PDB entry 7M4E | X-ray diffraction, 1.90 A resolution | chains A and P of the 4 polymer chains in the assembly

[Chain A]
Protein: DNA polymerase lambda
Organism: Homo sapiens
Notes: EC 2.7.7.7, 4.2.99.-; engineered mutation(s): C543A
Reference sequence: Q9UGP5 (DPOLL_HUMAN); numbering as in UniProt; present here: 242-464, 470-575
Amino-acid sequence (329 residues; numbered 242 to 575; 5 numbers in that range are skipped by the numbering (no residue carries them; nothing is unmodelled there); the number before each row is that of its first residue):
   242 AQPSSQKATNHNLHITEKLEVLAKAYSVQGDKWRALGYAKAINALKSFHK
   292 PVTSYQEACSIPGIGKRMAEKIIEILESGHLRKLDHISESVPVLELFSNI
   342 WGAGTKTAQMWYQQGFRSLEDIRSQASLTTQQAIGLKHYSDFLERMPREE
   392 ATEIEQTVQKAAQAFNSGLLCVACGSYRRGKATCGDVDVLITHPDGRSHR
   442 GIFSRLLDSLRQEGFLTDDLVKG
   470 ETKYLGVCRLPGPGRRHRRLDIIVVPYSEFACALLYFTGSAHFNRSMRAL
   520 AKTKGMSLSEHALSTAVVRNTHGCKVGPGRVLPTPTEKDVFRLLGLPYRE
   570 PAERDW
Not modelled in the structure: 242-250, 537-546
Differences from the reference sequence: conflict Lys-463 (Ser in Q9UGP5), Gly-464 (Gln in Q9UGP5), Thr-471 (Gln in Q9UGP5)
Bound ions: Na+ site 1: Cys-300, Ile-302, Ile-305 (shared with 1 residue of chain D); Na+ site 2: Ser-339, Ile-341, Ala-344 (shared with DA5(P) of chain P); Mg2+ site 1: Asp-427, Asp-429, Asp-490 (together with 2'-deoxycytidine-5'-triphosphate) (shared with DC6(P), DC7(P) of chain P); Mg2+ site 2: Asp-427, Asp-429 (together with 2'-deoxycytidine-5'-triphosphate, pyrophosphate) (shared with DC7(P) of chain P)
Ligand contacts: 2'-deoxycytidine-5'-triphosphate / pyrophosphate: Arg-386, Gly-416, Ser-417, Arg-420, Cys-425, Gly-426, Asp-427, Asp-429, Tyr-505, Phe-506, Thr-507, Gly-508, Ser-509, Ala-510, Asn-513, Arg-517

[Chain P]
Molecule: 7-nt DNA strand
Sequence (7 nucleotides; numbered 1 to 7; the number before each row is that of its first residue):
     1 CAGTACC
Bound ions: Na+: DA5 (shared with Ser-339(A), Ile-341(A), Ala-344(A) of chain A); Mg2+ site 1: DC6, DC7 (together with 2'-deoxycytidine-5'-triphosphate) (shared with Asp-427(A), Asp-429(A), Asp-490(A) of chain A); Mg2+ site 2: DC7 (together with 2'-deoxycytidine-5'-triphosphate, pyrophosphate) (shared with Asp-427(A), Asp-429(A) of chain A)

[Chain A / chain P interface]
Pairs across the interface (27):
  Ile-341(A) / DA5(P)  phosphate contact
  Trp-342(A) / DA5(P)  hydrogen bond to the phosphate
  Trp-342(A) / DC6(P)  hydrogen bond to the phosphate
  Gly-343(A) / DT4(P)  phosphate contact
  Gly-343(A) / DA5(P)  hydrogen bond to the phosphate
  Ala-344(A) / DT4(P)  phosphate contact
  Ala-344(A) / DA5(P)  phosphate contact
  Gly-345(A) / DT4(P)  hydrogen bond to the phosphate
  Thr-346(A) / DT4(P)  hydrogen bond to the phosphate
  Lys-347(A) / DG3(P)  phosphate contact
  Lys-347(A) / DT4(P)  hydrogen bond to the phosphate
  Thr-348(A) / DG3(P)  phosphate contact
  Thr-348(A) / DT4(P)  hydrogen bond to the phosphate
  Arg-420(A) / DC7(P)  hydrogen bond to the phosphate
  Asp-427(A) / DC7(P)  phosphate contact
  Asp-429(A) / DC6(P)  phosphate contact
  Asp-429(A) / DC7(P)  phosphate contact
  Arg-488(A) / DC6(P)  salt bridge to the phosphate
  Asp-490(A) / DC6(P)  phosphate contact
  Tyr-505(A) / DC6(P)  hydrogen bond to the base
  Tyr-505(A) / DC7(P)  hydrogen bond to the base
  Phe-506(A) / DC7(P)  sugar contact
  Thr-507(A) / DC7(P)  phosphate contact
  Gly-508(A) / DC7(P)  phosphate contact
  Ser-509(A) / DC7(P)  sugar contact
  Ala-510(A) / DC7(P)  base contact
  Asn-513(A) / DC7(P)  hydrogen bond to the base
Also at the interface, not in a pair above, chain A (24 interface residues in all): Gly-416, Lys-472, Leu-474, Arg-517

[Overview]
Chain A and chain P form an interface of 24 and 5 residues respectively, with 11 hydrogen bonds and 1 salt
bridge. Polar contacts include Tyr-505(A)/DC6(P), Tyr-505(A)/DC7(P) and Asn-513(A)/DC7(P). Chain A binds
2'-deoxycytidine-5'-triphosphate / pyrophosphate. Cys-300(A), Ile-302(A) and Ile-305(A) form the Na+ site 1.
Chain A is DNA polymerase lambda (Homo sapiens) and chain P is a 7-nt DNA strand; the structure, DNA
Polymerase Lambda, dCTP:At Mg2+ Reaction State Ternary Complex, 120 min, was determined by X-ray diffraction,
deposited together with 7M43, 7M44, 7M45, 7M46, 7M47, 7M48 and 12 further entries.
